PDB entry 6MFC | X-ray diffraction, 2.59 A resolution | chain B

[Chain B]
Molecule: GphF
Organism: Cystobacter violaceus
Notes: fragment: GNAT-like decarboxylase
UniProtKB: U6BSB2 (U6BSB2_9DELT); numbering as in UniProt (aligned over 498-705)
Sequence (232 residues; each row starts with the number of its first residue):
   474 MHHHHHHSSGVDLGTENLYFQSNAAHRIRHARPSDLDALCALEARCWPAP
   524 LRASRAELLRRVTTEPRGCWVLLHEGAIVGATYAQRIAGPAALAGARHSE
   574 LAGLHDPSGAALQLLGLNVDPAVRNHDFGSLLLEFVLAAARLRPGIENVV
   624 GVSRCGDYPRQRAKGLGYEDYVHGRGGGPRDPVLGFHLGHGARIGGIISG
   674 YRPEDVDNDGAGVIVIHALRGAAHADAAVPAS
Not modelled in the structure: 474-498, 694-705
Sequence notes: initiating methionine (474); expression tag (475-497)
From the paper describing this entry:
  - mutagenesis - R675E, R675K: decreased catalytic activity
  - mutagenesis - R627L: decreased expression
  - catalytic residues: Ser626, His660, Arg675

[Summary]
From the paper: catalytic residues Ser626, His660 and Arg675; R675E and R675K reduce catalytic activity.
Chain B is GphF (Cystobacter violaceus); the structure, GphF GNAT-like decarboxylase, was determined by X-ray
diffraction (same publication as 6MFD).
